PDB entry 1Q5C | electron microscopy, 30.00 A resolution (very low resolution: no residue pairs are listed; an interface is given only as per-side residue counts) | chains A and D of the 4 polymer chains in the assembly

# Chain A (and D)
Name: EP-cadherin
Source organism: Mus musculus
Notes: fragment: residues 1-546 of PDB entry 1L3W; chain D of this document is another copy of the same molecule, construct and numbering; everything in this record applies to it too
Sequence (880 residues; numbered -154 to 725; the number before each row is that of its first residue; numbers below 1 keep their minus sign (Met-154 is residue -154)):
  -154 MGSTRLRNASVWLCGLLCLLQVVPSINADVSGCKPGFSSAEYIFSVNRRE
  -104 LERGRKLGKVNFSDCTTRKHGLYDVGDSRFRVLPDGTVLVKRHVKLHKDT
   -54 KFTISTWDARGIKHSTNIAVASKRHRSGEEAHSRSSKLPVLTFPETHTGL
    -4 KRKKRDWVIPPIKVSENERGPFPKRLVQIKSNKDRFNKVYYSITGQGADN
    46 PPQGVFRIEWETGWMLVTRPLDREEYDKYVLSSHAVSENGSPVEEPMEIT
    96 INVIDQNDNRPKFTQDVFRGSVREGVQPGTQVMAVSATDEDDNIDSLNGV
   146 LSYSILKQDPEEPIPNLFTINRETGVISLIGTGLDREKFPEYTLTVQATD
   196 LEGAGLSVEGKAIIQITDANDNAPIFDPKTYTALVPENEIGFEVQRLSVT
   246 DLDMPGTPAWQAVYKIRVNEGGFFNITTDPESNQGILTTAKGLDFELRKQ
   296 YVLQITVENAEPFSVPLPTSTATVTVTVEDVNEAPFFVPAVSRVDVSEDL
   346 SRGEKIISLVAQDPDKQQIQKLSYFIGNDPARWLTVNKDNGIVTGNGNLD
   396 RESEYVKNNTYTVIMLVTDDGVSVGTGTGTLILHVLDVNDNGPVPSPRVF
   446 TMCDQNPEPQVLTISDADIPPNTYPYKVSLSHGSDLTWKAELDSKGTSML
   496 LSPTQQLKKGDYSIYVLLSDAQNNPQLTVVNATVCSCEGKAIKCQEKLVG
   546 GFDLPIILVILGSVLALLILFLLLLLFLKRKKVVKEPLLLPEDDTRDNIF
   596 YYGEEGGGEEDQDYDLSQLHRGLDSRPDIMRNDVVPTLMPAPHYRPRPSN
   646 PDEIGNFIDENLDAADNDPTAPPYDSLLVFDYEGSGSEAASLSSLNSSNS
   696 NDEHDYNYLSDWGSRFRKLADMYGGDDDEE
Not modelled in the structure: -154 to 0, 541-725
Cystine bridges: Cys448-Cys532, Cys530-Cys539
Covalently attached groups: N-acetylglucosamine (NAG) linked to Thr188, Thr227, Thr245, Asn270, Thr273, Thr316, Thr318, Thr320, Asn403, Thr407, Thr421, Thr423, Asn526; 2-acetamido-2-deoxy-alpha-D-glucopyranose (NDG) linked to Thr314, Thr425
Ion coordination: Ca2+ site 1: Glu11, Glu69, Asp100, Gln101, Asp103, Asp136; Ca2+ site 2: Glu11, Asn12, Asp67, Glu69, Asp103; Ca2+ site 3: Asn102, Asn104, Asp134, Asp136, Asn143, Asp195; Ca2+ site 4: Glu119, Glu182, Asp213, Ala214, Asp216, Asp248; Ca2+ site 5: Glu119, Asp180, Glu182, Asp216; Ca2+ site 6: Asn215, Asn217, Asp246, Asp248, Ala254, Asn304; Ca2+ site 7: Glu232, Asp289, Glu291, Glu328; Ca2+ site 8: Glu232, Glu291, Asp325, Val326, Glu328, Asp360; Ca2+ site 9: Asn327, Glu328, Asp358, Asp360, Gln365, Asp414; Ca2+ site 10: Glu343, Asp395, Glu397, Asp435; Ca2+ site 11: Glu343, Glu397, Asp432, Val433, Asp435; Ca2+ site 12: Asn434, Asn436, Asp461, Asp463, Asn467, Asp515

# Interface between chain A and chain D
At this resolution (30 A) residue pairs are not listed: 14 residues of chain A and 7 of chain D lie at the interface.

# Summary
14 residues of chain A face 7 of chain D across their interface. Covalently linked N-acetylglucosamine: at
Thr188(A), Thr227(A), Thr245(A), Asn270(A), Thr273(A) and Thr316(A) and 7 more.
2-acetamido-2-deoxy-alpha-D-glucopyranose is covalently linked to Thr314(A) and Thr425(A).
Chain A and chain D are both EP-cadherin (Mus musculus); the structure, S-S-lambda-shaped TRANS and CIS
interactions of cadherins model based on fitting C-cadherin (1L3W) to 3D map ..., was determined by electron
microscopy (same publication as 1Q55, 1Q5A and 1Q5B).
